4JSQ - chains D and E of the 30 polymer chains in the assembly; structure by X-ray diffraction, 2.80 A resolution.

# Chain D
Protein: Proteasome subunit alpha type-5
Organism: Saccharomyces cerevisiae
Notes: EC 3.4.25.1
UniProtKB: P32379 (PSA5_YEAST); residues -7 to 252 here correspond to UniProt positions 1-260 (UniProt number = residue number + 8)
Amino-acid sequence (260 residues; row label = number of the first residue in the row; numbers below 1 keep their minus sign (Met-7 is residue -7)):
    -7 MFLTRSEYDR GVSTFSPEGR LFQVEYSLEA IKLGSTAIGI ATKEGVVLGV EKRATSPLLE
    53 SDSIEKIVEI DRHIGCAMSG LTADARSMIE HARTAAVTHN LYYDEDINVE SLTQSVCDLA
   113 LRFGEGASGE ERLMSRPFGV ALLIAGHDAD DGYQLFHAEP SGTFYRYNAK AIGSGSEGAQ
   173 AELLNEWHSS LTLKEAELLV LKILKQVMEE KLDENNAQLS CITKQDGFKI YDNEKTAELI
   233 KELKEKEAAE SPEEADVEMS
Not modelled in the structure: -7 to 0, 243-252

# Chain E
Protein: Proteasome subunit alpha type-6
Organism: Saccharomyces cerevisiae
Notes: EC 3.4.25.1
UniProtKB: P40302 (PSA6_YEAST); residues 0-233 here correspond to UniProt positions 1-234 (UniProt number = residue number + 1)
Amino-acid sequence (234 residues; numbered 0 to 233; the number before each row is that of its first residue; numbering starts at 0):
     0 MFRNNYDGDT VTFSPTGRLF QVEYALEAIK QGSVTVGLRS NTHAVLVALK RNADELSSYQ
    60 KKIIKCDEHM GLSLAGLAPD ARVLSNYLRQ QCNYSSLVFN RKLAVERAGH LLCDKAQKNT
   120 QSYGGRPYGV GLLIIGYDKS GAHLLEFQPS GNVTELYGTA IGARSQGAKT YLERTLDTFI
   180 KIDGNPDELI KAGVEAISQS LRDESLTVDN LSIAIVGKDT PFTIYDGEAV AKYI
Not modelled in the structure: 0
UniProt features mapped onto this chain:
  - modified residue: Ser13 (Phosphoserine)
  - cross-link: Lys190 (Glycyl lysine isopeptide (Lys-Gly) (interchain with G-Cter in ubiquitin))

# How chain D and chain E interact
Residue-residue contacts - 54 pairs, chain D then chain E:
  Ser5(D) - Gly123(E)
  Ser5(D) - Arg125(E)
  Thr6(D) - Gly7(E)  hydrogen bond (side chain-backbone)
  Thr6(D) - Gln20(E)
  Phe7(D) - Gln20(E)  hydrogen bond (backbone-side chain)
  Phe7(D) - Tyr23(E)
  Phe7(D) - Ala24(E)  hydrophobic
  Phe7(D) - Leu76(E)  hydrophobic
  Phe7(D) - Arg125(E)
  Phe7(D) - Pro126(E)
  Ser8(D) - Tyr23(E)
  Pro9(D) - Tyr23(E)
  Pro9(D) - Glu26(E)
  Glu10(D) - Gln30(E)  hydrogen bond (backbone-side chain)
  Gly11(D) - Tyr23(E)
  Gly11(D) - Ala27(E)
  Arg12(D) - Gln30(E)  hydrogen bond
  Leu13(D) - Arg125(E)
  Gln106(D) - Arg81(E)
  Asp110(D) - Arg81(E)  salt bridge
  Leu113(D) - Pro78(E)  hydrophobic
  Leu113(D) - Asp79(E)
  Leu113(D) - Arg125(E)
  Glu117(D) - Tyr122(E)
  Gly118(D) - Tyr122(E)
  Gly118(D) - Gly123(E)
  Gly118(D) - Gly124(E)
  Ala119(D) - Gly123(E)
  Ala119(D) - Gly124(E)
  Ser120(D) - Lys117(E)
  Ser120(D) - Asn118(E)  hydrogen bond (backbone-side chain)
  Ser120(D) - Ser121(E)
  Ser120(D) - Gly124(E)
  Ser153(D) - Pro78(E)
  Gly154(D) - Pro78(E)
  Thr155(D) - Pro78(E)
  Tyr157(D) - Arg50(E)  hydrogen bond (side chain-backbone)
  Tyr157(D) - Ala52(E)
  Tyr157(D) - Ser56(E)
  Tyr157(D) - Ser57(E)
  Tyr157(D) - Gln59(E)
  Arg158(D) - Leu55(E)
  Arg158(D) - Ser56(E)
  Arg158(D) - Ser57(E)  hydrogen bond (backbone-backbone)
  Tyr159(D) - Ala52(E)
  Tyr159(D) - Asp53(E)
  Tyr159(D) - Leu55(E)
  Tyr159(D) - Ser56(E)
  Asn160(D) - Leu55(E)  hydrogen bond (backbone-backbone)
  Ala161(D) - Leu55(E)
  Gln172(D) - Asp53(E)
  Gln172(D) - Leu55(E)
  Leu175(D) - Leu55(E)
  Leu176(D) - Leu55(E)  hydrophobic
Also at the interface, not in a pair above, chain D (31 interface residues in all): Arg2, Gly3, Phe156, Lys162
Also at the interface, not in a pair above, chain E (33 interface residues in all): Arg2, Asp6, Asn51, Lys60, Ala77, Tyr127, Gly128

# Summary
Chain D and chain E form an interface of 31 and 33 residues respectively, with 8 hydrogen bonds and 1 salt
bridge. Among the polar pairs are Asp110(D)-Arg81(E), Thr6(D)-Gly7(E) and Phe7(D)-Gln20(E).
Chain D is Proteasome subunit alpha type-5 and chain E is Proteasome subunit alpha type-6, both from
Saccharomyces cerevisiae; the structure, Yeast 20S proteasome in complex with the dimerized linear mimetic of
TMC-95A - yCP:4e, was determined by X-ray diffraction, deposited together with 4JSU and 4JT0.
